PDB entry 8TMJ | electron microscopy, 3.20 A resolution | chains G and F of the 9 polymer chains in the assembly

[Chain G]
Protein: sAB C18 Light Chain
Source organism: Homo sapiens
Chain sequence (215 residues; row label = number of the first residue in the row):
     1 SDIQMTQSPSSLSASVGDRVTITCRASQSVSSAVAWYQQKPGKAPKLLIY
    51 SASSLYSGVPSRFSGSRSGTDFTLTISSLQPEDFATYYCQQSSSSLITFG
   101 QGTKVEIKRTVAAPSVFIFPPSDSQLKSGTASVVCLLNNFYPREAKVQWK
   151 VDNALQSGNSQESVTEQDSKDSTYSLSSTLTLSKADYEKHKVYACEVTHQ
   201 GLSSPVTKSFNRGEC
Unresolved in the structure: 1, 108-215
Disulfide bonds: Cys24-Cys89

[Chain F]
Protein: sAB C18 Heavy Chain
Source organism: Homo sapiens
Chain sequence (237 residues; row label = number of the first residue in the row; numbers below 1 keep their minus sign (Glu-2 is residue -2)):
    -2 EISEVQLVESGGGLVQPGGSLRLSCAASGFNVSYYSIHWVRQAPGKGLEW
    48 VASISSSSGSTSYADSVKGRFTISADTSKNTAYLQMNSLRAEDTAVYYCA
    98 RSYWYYIWSYSYGNAMDYWGQGTLVTVSSASTKGPSVFPLAPSSKSTSGG
   148 TAALGCLVKDYFPEPVTVSWNSGALTSGVHTFPAVLQSSGLYSLSSVVTV
   198 PSSSLGTQTYICNVNHKPSNTKVDKKVEPKSCDKTHT
Unresolved in the structure: -2 to 0, 124-234
Disulfide bonds: Cys22-Cys96

[Interface between chain G and chain F]
Contacting residue pairs (46):
  Ser31(G) with Ile104(F); Trp105(F); Tyr107(F); Ser108(F)
  Ser32(G) with Ile104(F)
  Ala33(G) with Tyr102(F); Ile104(F); Gly110(F)
  Val34(G) with Tyr102(F)
  Tyr37(G) with Ala112(F); Met113(F), hydrogen bond (side chain-backbone); Trp116(F)
  Gln39(G) with Gln39(F), hydrogen bond; Tyr95(F), hydrogen bond
  Lys43(G) with Tyr95(F)
  Ala44(G) with Tyr95(F), hydrophobic; Trp116(F), hydrophobic; Gly117(F)
  Pro45(G) with Leu45(F), hydrophobic; Trp116(F)
  Leu47(G) with Ala112(F), hydrophobic; Met113(F)
  Tyr50(G) with Tyr100(F); Tyr102(F), hydrophobic; Ala112(F), hydrophobic
  Ser51(G) with Tyr102(F), hydrogen bond (backbone-side chain)
  Tyr56(G) with Tyr100(F); Asp114(F)
  Tyr88(G) with Gln39(F), hydrogen bond; Gly44(F); Leu45(F), hydrophobic
  Gln90(G) with Asn111(F); Met113(F)
  Ser92(G) with Tyr109(F); Gly110(F); Asn111(F), hydrogen bond
  Ser95(G) with Trp47(F); Ser59(F)
  Leu96(G) with Trp47(F), hydrophobic; Tyr60(F)
  Ile97(G) with His35(F); Trp47(F); Asn111(F)
  Phe99(G) with Val37(F), hydrophobic; Leu45(F); Trp47(F), hydrophobic
Also at the interface, not in a pair above, chain G (22 interface residues in all): Ala35, Gln101
Also at the interface, not in a pair above, chain F (26 interface residues in all): Lys43, Glu46, Tyr115

[In short]
22 residues of chain G face 26 of chain F across their interface, with 6 hydrogen bonds. Polar contacts
include Tyr37(G)-Met113(F), Gln39(G)-Gln39(F) and Gln39(G)-Tyr95(F).
Here chain G is sAB C18 Light Chain and chain F is sAB C18 Heavy Chain, both from Homo sapiens. Entry 8TMJ
(Cryo-EM structure of CorA in complex with conformation-specific synthetic antibody C18 and 100 uM MgCl2,
State ...) was determined by electron microscopy.
